6EU2 - chains M and N of the 17 polymer chains in the assembly; structure by electron microscopy, 3.40 A resolution.

[Chain M]
Name: DNA-directed RNA polymerase III subunit RPC5
From: Saccharomyces cerevisiae (strain ATCC 204508 / S288c)
Reference sequence: P36121 (RPC5_YEAST); residue numbers follow UniProt; this construct covers 1-282
Sequence (282 residues; numbered 1 to 282; the number before each row is that of its first residue):
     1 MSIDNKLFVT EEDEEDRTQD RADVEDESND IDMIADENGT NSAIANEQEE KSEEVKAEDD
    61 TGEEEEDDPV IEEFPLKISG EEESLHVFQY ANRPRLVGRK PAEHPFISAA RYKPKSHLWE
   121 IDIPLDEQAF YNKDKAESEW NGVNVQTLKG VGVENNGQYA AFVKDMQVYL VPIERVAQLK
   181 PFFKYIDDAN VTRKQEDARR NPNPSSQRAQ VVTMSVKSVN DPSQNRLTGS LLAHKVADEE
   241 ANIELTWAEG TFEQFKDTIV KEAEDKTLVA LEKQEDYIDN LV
Disordered / not traced: 1-70, 197-223, 263-282

[Chain N]
Name: DNA-directed RNA polymerase III subunit RPC4
From: Saccharomyces cerevisiae (strain ATCC 204508 / S288c)
Reference sequence: P25441 (RPC4_YEAST); residue numbers follow UniProt; this construct covers 1-422
Sequence (422 residues; each row starts with the number of its first residue):
     1 MSSNKGNGRL PSLKDSSSNG GGSAKPSLKF KPKAVARKSK EEREAAASKV KLEEESKRGN
    61 DKKHFNNKNK RVTGAGGQQR RMAKYLNNTH VISSGPLAAG NFVSEKGDLR RGFIKSEGSG
   121 SSLVQKGLET IDNGAESSEN EAEDDDNEGV ASKSKKKFNM GKEFEARNLI EDEDDGESEK
   181 SSDVDMDDEE WRSKRIEQLF PVRPVRVRHE DVETVKREIQ EALSEKPTRE PTPSVKTEPV
   241 GTGLQSYLEE RERQVNEKLA DLGLEKEFQS VDGKEAAAEL ELLNADHQHI LRKLKKMNNK
   301 PERFMVFQLP TRLPAFERPA VKEEKEDMET QASDPSKKKK NIKKKDTKDA LSTRELAGKV
   361 GSIRVHKSGK LSVKIGNVVM DIGKGAETTF LQDVIALSIA DDASSAELLG RVDGKIVVTP
   421 QI
Disordered / not traced: 1-273, 316-359

[Chain M / chain N interface]
Contacting residue pairs (72; chain M residue first):
  Ile71(M) with Val365(N); His366(N)
  Glu72(M) with Val365(N)
  Glu73(M) with Ser362(N); Arg364(N)
  Phe74(M) with Leu294(N), hydrophobic; Ser362(N), hydrogen bond (backbone-side chain); Ile363(N)
  Pro75(M) with Ser362(N)
  Leu76(M) with Val360(N), hydrogen bond (backbone-backbone); Ser362(N), hydrogen bond (backbone-side chain); Ile363(N), hydrophobic
  Ser84(M) with Ser398(N); Ile399(N), hydrogen bond (backbone-backbone)
  Leu85(M) with Leu397(N); Ser398(N)
  His86(M) with Ala396(N); Leu397(N), hydrogen bond (backbone-backbone); Ile399(N)
  Val87(M) with Val394(N), hydrophobic; Ile395(N); Leu397(N)
  Phe88(M) with Ile395(N), hydrogen bond (backbone-backbone); Leu397(N), hydrophobic
  Gln89(M) with Gln392(N); Asp393(N); Val394(N)
  Tyr90(M) with Gln392(N); Asp393(N), hydrogen bond (backbone-backbone)
  Ala91(M) with Gln392(N)
  Arg93(M) with Asp393(N)
  Pro94(M) with Leu391(N); Gln392(N); Asp393(N)
  Ala102(M) with Asp393(N)
  His104(M) with Ile395(N); Leu408(N)
  Tyr112(M) with Ile399(N); Asp402(N)
  Pro114(M) with Asp402(N)
  Gly157(M) with Phe307(N); Gln308(N); Leu309(N), hydrogen bond (backbone-backbone)
  Gln158(M) with Val306(N); Phe307(N); Gln308(N); Lys415(N)
  Tyr159(M) with Val306(N); Phe307(N), hydrogen bond (backbone-backbone); Leu309(N), hydrophobic
  Ala160(M) with Met305(N)
  Ala161(M) with Phe304(N); Met305(N), hydrogen bond (backbone-backbone); Phe307(N), hydrophobic
  Val163(M) with Asn298(N)
  Asp165(M) with Asn298(N); Asn299(N)
  Val168(M) with Phe307(N), hydrophobic
  Leu170(M) with Phe307(N), hydrophobic; Leu309(N), hydrophobic
  Ile243(M) with Asp402(N)
  Leu245(M) with Ala403(N); Ser404(N); Ser405(N); Ala406(N), hydrophobic
  Trp247(M) with Ala406(N); Leu408(N), hydrophobic
  Ala248(M) with Ala406(N); Glu407(N)
  Thr251(M) with Glu302(N)
  Glu253(M) with Glu407(N)
  Gln254(M) with Ser398(N), hydrogen bond
Other interface residues (no listed pair), chain M (44 interface residues in all): Lys77, Glu83, Arg95, Trp119, Phe162, Lys164, Thr246, Glu249
Other interface residues (no listed pair), chain N (37 interface residues in all): Arg303, Ser368, Phe390, Leu409

[Summary]
44 residues of chain M and 37 residues of chain N are in contact; the contacts include 11 hydrogen bonds.
Among the polar pairs are Phe74(M)-Ser362(N), Leu76(M)-Ser362(N) and Gln254(M)-Ser398(N).
Here chain M is DNA-directed RNA polymerase III subunit RPC5 and chain N is DNA-directed RNA polymerase III
subunit RPC4, both from Saccharomyces cerevisiae (strain ATCC 204508 / S288c). Entry 6EU2 (Apo RNA Polymerase
III - open conformation (oPOL3)) was determined by electron microscopy, deposited together with 6EU0, 6EU1 and
6EU3.
